7EW5 - chains D and F of the 15 polymer chains in the assembly; structure by X-ray diffraction, 3.61 A resolution.

[Chain D]
Name: Major capsid protein L1
Organism: Human papillomavirus type 6
UniProtKB: Q9W9C6 (Q9W9C6_9PAPI); residues -1 to 493 here correspond to UniProt positions 6-500 (UniProt number = residue number + 7)
Chain sequence (496 residues; numbered -2 to 493; the number before each row is that of its first residue; numbers below 1 keep their minus sign (Met-2 is residue -2)):
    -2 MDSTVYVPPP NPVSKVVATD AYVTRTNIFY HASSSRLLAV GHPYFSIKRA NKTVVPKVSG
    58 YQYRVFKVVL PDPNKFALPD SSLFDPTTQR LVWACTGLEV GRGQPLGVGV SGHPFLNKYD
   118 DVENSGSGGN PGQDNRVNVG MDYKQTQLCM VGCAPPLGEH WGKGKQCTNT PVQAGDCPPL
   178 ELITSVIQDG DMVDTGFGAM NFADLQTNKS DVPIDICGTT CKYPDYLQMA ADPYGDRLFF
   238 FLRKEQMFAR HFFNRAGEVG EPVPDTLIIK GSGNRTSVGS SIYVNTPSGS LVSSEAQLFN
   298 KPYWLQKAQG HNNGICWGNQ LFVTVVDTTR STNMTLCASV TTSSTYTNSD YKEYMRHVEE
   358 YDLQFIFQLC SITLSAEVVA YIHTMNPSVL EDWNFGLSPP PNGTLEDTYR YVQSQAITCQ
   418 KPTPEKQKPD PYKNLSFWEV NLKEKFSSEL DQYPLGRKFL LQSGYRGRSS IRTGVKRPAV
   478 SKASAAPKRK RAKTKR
Unresolved in the structure: -2 to 11, 393-425, 461-493
Sequence notes: initiating methionine (-2); conflict Val376 (Met383 in Q9W9C6)

[Chain F]
Name: Light chain of 13H5
Organism: Mus musculus
Chain sequence (214 residues; each row starts with the number of its first residue):
     1 DIVMTQSQKF MSTSVGDRVS ITCKASQNVG TAVAWYQQKP GQSPKLMIYF ASNRYTGVPD
    61 RFTGSGSGTD FTLTISNMQS EDLADYFCQQ YSSYPLTFGA GTKLELKRAD AAPTVSIFPP
   121 SSEQLTSGGA SVVCFLNNFY PKDINVKWKI DGSERQNGVL NSATDQDSKD STYSMSSTLT
   181 LTKDEYERHN SYTCEATHKT STSPIVKSFN RNEC
Disulfide bonds: Cys23-Cys88, Cys134-Cys194

[How chain D and chain F interact]
Contacting residue pairs (9; chain D residue first):
  Thr338(D) with Thr56(F)
  Ser340(D) with Tyr49(F); Asn53(F), hydrogen bond; Arg54(F)
  Ser341(D) with Asn53(F)
  Thr342(D) with Asn53(F)
  Thr344(D) with Asn53(F)
  Ser346(D) with Tyr49(F), hydrogen bond
  Asp347(D) with Tyr49(F)

[Summary]
Chain D and chain F form an interface of 7 and 4 residues respectively; the contacts include 2 hydrogen bonds.
Among the polar pairs are Ser340(D)-Asn53(F) and Ser346(D)-Tyr49(F).
Here chain D is Major capsid protein L1 (Human papillomavirus type 6) and chain F is Light chain of 13H5 (Mus
musculus). Entry 7EW5 (immune complex of HPV6 L1 pentamer and neutralizing antibody 13H5) was determined by
X-ray diffraction, deposited together with 7F8I.
